Entry 3ZRY (X-ray diffraction, 6.50 A resolution (low resolution: residue-level contacts below are approximate; hydrogen-bond / salt-bridge calls are withheld)); this record covers chains B and F of the 9 polymer chains in the assembly.

Chain B:
Name: ATP synthase subunit alpha, mitochondrial
From: Saccharomyces cerevisiae
Reference sequence: P07251 (ATPA_YEAST); residues 1-510 here correspond to UniProt positions 36-545 (UniProt number = residue number + 35)
Amino-acid sequence (510 residues; row label = number of the first residue in the row):
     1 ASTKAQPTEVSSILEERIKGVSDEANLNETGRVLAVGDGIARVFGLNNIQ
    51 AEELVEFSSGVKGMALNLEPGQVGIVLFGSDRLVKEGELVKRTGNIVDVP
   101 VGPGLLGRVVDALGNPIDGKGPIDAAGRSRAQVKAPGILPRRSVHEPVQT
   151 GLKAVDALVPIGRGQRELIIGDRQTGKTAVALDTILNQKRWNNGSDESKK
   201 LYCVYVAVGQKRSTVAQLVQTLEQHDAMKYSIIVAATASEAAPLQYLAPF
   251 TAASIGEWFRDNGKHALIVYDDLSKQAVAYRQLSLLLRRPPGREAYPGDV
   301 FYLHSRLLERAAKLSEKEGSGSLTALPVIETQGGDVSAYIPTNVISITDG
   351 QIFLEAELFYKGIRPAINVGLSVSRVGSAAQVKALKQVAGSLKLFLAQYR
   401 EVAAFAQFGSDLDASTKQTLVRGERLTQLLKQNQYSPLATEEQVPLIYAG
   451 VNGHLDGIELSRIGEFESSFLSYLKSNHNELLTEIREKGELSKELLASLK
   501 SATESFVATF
Not modelled in the structure: 1-24, 408-409
Construct notes: variant Ser305 (Pro340 in P07251)
Ion coordination: Mg2+: Thr178 (together with AMP-PNP)
Residues lining bound ligands:
  - AMP-PNP (ANP; phosphoaminophosphonic acid-adenylate ester), molecule 1: Asp172, Arg173, Gln174, Thr175, Gly176, Lys177, Thr178, Ala179, Glu330, Phe359, Arg364, Pro365, Gln432, Gln434
  - AMP-PNP (ANP), molecule 2: Ile345, Ser346, Val373, Arg375
UniProt features mapped onto this chain:
  - binding site (ATP): Gly171 to Thr178
  - site: Ser372 (Required for activity)
  - modified residue (Phosphoserine): Ser22, Ser143

Chain F:
Name: ATP synthase subunit beta, mitochondrial
From: Saccharomyces cerevisiae
Notes: EC 3.6.3.14
Reference sequence: P00830 (ATPB_YEAST); residues 1-478 here correspond to UniProt positions 34-511 (UniProt number = residue number + 33)
Amino-acid sequence (478 residues; numbered 1 to 478; the number before each row is that of its first residue):
     1 ASAAQSTPITGKVTAVIGAIVDVHFEQSELPAILNALEIKTPQGKLVLEV
    51 AQHLGENTVRTIAMDGTEGLVRGEKVLDTGGPISVPVGRETLGRIINVIG
   101 EPIDERGPIKSKLRKPIHADPPSFAEQSTSAEILETGIKVVDLLAPYARG
   151 GKIGLFGGAGVGKTVFIQELINNIAKAHGGFSVFTGVGERTREGNDLYRE
   201 MKETGVINLEGESKVALVFGQMNEPPGARARVALTGLTIAEYFRDEEGQD
   251 VLLFIDNIFRFTQAGSEVSALLGRIPSAVGYQPTLATDMGLLQERITTTK
   301 KGSVTSVQAVYVPADDLTDPAPATTFAHLDATTVLSRGISELGIYPAVDP
   351 LDSKSRLLDAAVVGQEHYDVASKVQETLQTYKSLQDIIAILGMDELSEQD
   401 KLTVERARKIQRFLSQPFAVAEVFTGIPGKLVRLKDTVASFKAVLEGKYD
   451 NIPEHAFYMVGGIEDVVAKAEKLAAEAN
Not modelled in the structure: 1-6, 477-478
Ion coordination: Mg2+: Thr164, Glu189, Asp256 (together with AMP-PNP)
Residues lining bound ligands: AMP-PNP (ANP; phosphoaminophosphonic acid-adenylate ester): Gly158, Ala159, Gly160, Val161, Gly162, Lys163, Thr164, Val165, Glu189, Arg190, Tyr311, Tyr345, Pro346, Phe418, Ala421, Phe424
UniProt features mapped onto this chain:
  - binding site (ATP): Gly157 to Thr164
  - modified residue: Thr79 (Phosphothreonine), Thr204 (Phosphothreonine), Ser340 (Phosphoserine)

How chain B and chain F interact:
Pairs across the interface (84):
  Gly45(B) - Arg72(F)
  Leu46(B) - Arg72(F)
  Asn47(B) - Val71(F)
  Asn47(B) - Arg72(F)
  Asn48(B) - Val71(F)
  Ile49(B) - Val71(F)
  Ile49(B) - Arg72(F)
  Gln50(B) - Gly69(F)
  Gln50(B) - Leu70(F)
  Gln50(B) - Val71(F)
  Ala51(B) - Val16(F)
  Ala51(B) - Thr67(F)
  Ala51(B) - Gly69(F)
  Ala51(B) - Leu70(F)
  Glu52(B) - Glu68(F)
  Leu66(B) - Val16(F)
  Asn67(B) - Val16(F)
  Asn67(B) - Ile17(F)
  Leu68(B) - Thr14(F)
  Leu68(B) - Ala15(F)
  Leu68(B) - Val16(F)
  Leu68(B) - Leu70(F)
  Leu68(B) - Arg72(F)
  Glu69(B) - Thr14(F)
  Glu69(B) - Ala15(F)
  Glu69(B) - Arg72(F)
  Pro70(B) - Thr14(F)
  Pro70(B) - Ala15(F)
  Gln72(B) - Arg72(F)
  Val73(B) - Arg72(F)
  Lys134(B) - Asp65(F)
  Lys134(B) - Glu224(F)
  Ala135(B) - Asn223(F)
  Gly137(B) - Thr191(F)
  Ile138(B) - Thr191(F)
  Ile138(B) - Asn195(F)
  Ile138(B) - Phe219(F)
  Leu139(B) - Ile103(F)
  Leu139(B) - Asp104(F)
  Leu139(B) - Glu105(F)
  Arg141(B) - Thr191(F)
  Arg141(B) - Asn195(F)
  Arg142(B) - Asn195(F)
  Arg142(B) - Arg199(F)
  Ser143(B) - Arg199(F)
  Arg166(B) - Arg190(F)
  Arg289(B) - Ile17(F)
  Arg289(B) - Leu271(F)
  Pro290(B) - Ala270(F)
  Pro290(B) - Pro276(F)
  Arg293(B) - Val279(F)
  Arg293(B) - Asp319(F)
  Gly298(B) - Glu267(F)
  Asp299(B) - Glu267(F)
  Phe301(B) - Arg260(F)
  Phe301(B) - Gln263(F)
  Phe301(B) - Glu267(F)
  Tyr302(B) - Asn223(F)
  Tyr302(B) - Glu224(F)
  Tyr302(B) - Pro225(F)
  Tyr302(B) - Arg229(F)
  Tyr302(B) - Glu267(F)
  Ser305(B) - Met222(F)
  Glu309(B) - Thr191(F)
  Glu309(B) - Met222(F)
  Glu309(B) - Asn223(F)
  Lys317(B) - Glu105(F)
  Ser337(B) - Ala314(F)
  Thr342(B) - Tyr311(F)
  Thr342(B) - Ala314(F)
  Ile345(B) - Arg190(F)
  Ser346(B) - Arg190(F)
  Ser346(B) - Met222(F)
  Ser346(B) - Arg260(F)
  Ser346(B) - Tyr311(F)
  Ile347(B) - Arg190(F)
  Ile347(B) - Met222(F)
  Thr348(B) - Arg190(F)
  Asp349(B) - Arg190(F)
  Asp349(B) - Arg192(F)
  Gly370(B) - Glu341(F)
  Arg375(B) - Arg190(F)
  Arg375(B) - Phe424(F)
  Val376(B) - Arg192(F)
Interface residues without a listed pair, chain B (57 interface residues in all): Ile96, Arg130, Gln132, Pro136, Pro291, Gly292, Arg306, Leu371, Ser374, Ser378, Leu394, Gln398, Glu401
Interface residues without a listed pair, chain F (53 interface residues in all): Ile95, Ala159, Gly160, Glu189, Gly194, Asp196, Tyr198, Pro226, Ser266, Arg274, Gly280, Pro313, Asp316, Leu342, Val423, Tyr458

Summary:
The interface between chain B and chain F involves 57 residues on one side and 53 on the other. One AMP-PNP
molecule is bound between chain B and chain F. Chain B binds AMP-PNP.
Chain B is ATP synthase subunit alpha, mitochondrial and chain F is ATP synthase subunit beta, mitochondrial,
both from Saccharomyces cerevisiae; the structure, Rotor architecture in the F(1)-c(10)-ring complex of the
yeast F-ATP synthase, was determined by X-ray diffraction.
